PDB entry 6C9J | X-ray diffraction, 3.05 A resolution | chains B and C of the 3 polymer chains in the assembly

== Chain B ==
Protein: 5'-AMP-activated protein kinase subunit beta-1
From: Homo sapiens
UniProtKB: Q9Y478 (AAKB1_HUMAN); the construct has insertions or renumbered stretches relative to UniProt, so the offset changes along the chain: 68-171 = UniProt 68-171; 187-192 = UniProt 189-194; 195-270 = UniProt 195-270
Chain sequence (204 residues; numbered 67 to 270 plus 17 insertion-coded residues; 17 numbers in that range are skipped by the numbering (no residue carries them; nothing is unmodelled there); the number before each row is that of its first residue; a row labelled like 171A-171Q holds insertion residues (171A, then the next letters in order)):
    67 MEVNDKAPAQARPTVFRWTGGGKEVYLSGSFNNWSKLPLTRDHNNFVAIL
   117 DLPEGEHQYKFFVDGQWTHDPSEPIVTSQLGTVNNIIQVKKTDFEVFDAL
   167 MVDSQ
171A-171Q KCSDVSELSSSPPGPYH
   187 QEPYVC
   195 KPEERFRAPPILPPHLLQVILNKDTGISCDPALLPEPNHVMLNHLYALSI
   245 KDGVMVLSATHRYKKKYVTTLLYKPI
Not modelled in the structure: 67-73, 171A-171Q, 195-200
Differences from the reference sequence: expression tag (67); engineered mutation Asp108 (Ser in Q9Y478)
Residues lining bound ligands: R34 (5-{[6-chloro-5-(1-methyl-1H-indol-5-yl)-1H-benzimidazol-2-yl]oxy}-N-hydroxy-2-methylbenzamide): Val81, Arg83, Thr106, Arg107, Asp108, Asn111, Val113, Ile115
Swiss-Prot annotation at these positions:
  - modified residue: Ser96 (Phosphoserine), Ser101 (Phosphoserine), Thr148 (Phosphothreonine), Ser171K (Phosphoserine)
Reported in the primary citation:
  - specificity-determining residues: Thr106, Asn111 (proposed by the authors, not directly observed)

== Chain C ==
Protein: 5'-AMP-activated protein kinase subunit gamma-1
From: Homo sapiens
UniProtKB: P54619 (AAKG1_HUMAN); residues 0-324 here correspond to UniProt positions 1-325 (UniProt number = residue number + 1)
Chain sequence (325 residues; numbered 0 to 324; the number before each row is that of its first residue; numbering starts at 0):
     0 METVISSDSSPAVENEHPQETPESNNSVYTSFMKSHRCYDLIPTSSKLVV
    50 FDTSLQVKKAFFALVTNGVRAAPLWDSKKQSFVGMLTITDFINILHRYYK
   100 SALVQIYELEEHKIETWREVYLQDSFKPLVCISPNASLFDAVSSLIRNKI
   150 HRLPVIDPESGNTLYILTHKRILKFLKLFITEFPKPEFMSKSLEELQIGT
   200 YANIAMVRTTTPVYVALGIFVQHRVSALPVVDEKGRVVDIYSKFDVINLA
   250 AEKTYNNLDVSVTKALQHRSHYFEGVLKCYLHETLETIINRLVEAEVHRL
   300 VVVDENDVVKGIVSLSDILQALVLT
Not modelled in the structure: 0-24
Residues lining bound ligands: adenosine monophosphate (AMP): His150, Gly198, Thr199, Asn202, Ile203, Ala204, Arg223, Val224, Ser225, Ala226, Leu227, Pro228, Ile311, Ser313, Ser315, Asp316
Swiss-Prot annotation at these positions:
  - motif: Leu137 to Glu158 (AMPK pseudosubstrate)
  - binding site (ADP): Arg69, Met84 to Asp89, Val129, His150, Arg151, Lys169, Ser241 to Asp244, Arg268, Leu276, His297, Arg298
  - binding site (AMP): Arg69, Met84 to Asp89, Val129, His150, Arg151, Lys169, Thr199, Ala204, Ser225, Ala226, Ser241 to Asp244, Arg268, Leu276, His297, Arg298, Ser313 to Asp316
  - binding site (ATP): Arg69, Met84 to Asp89, Val129, His150, Arg151, Lys169, Ser241 to Asp244, Arg268, Leu276, His297, Arg298
  - modified residue: Ser260 (Phosphoserine), Thr262 (Phosphothreonine), Ser269 (Phosphoserine)

== Chain B / chain C interface ==
Contacting residue pairs (50):
  Ile214(B) - Ser44(C)
  Leu215(B) - Lys46(C)
  Asp224(B) - Arg170(C)  salt bridge
  Pro225(B) - Gly67(C)
  Ala226(B) - Ser45(C)
  Ala226(B) - Lys46(C)  hydrogen bond (backbone-backbone)
  Leu227(B) - Pro42(C)  hydrophobic
  Leu227(B) - Ser44(C)
  Leu228(B) - Ser44(C)  hydrogen bond (backbone-backbone)
  Leu228(B) - Ser45(C)
  Leu228(B) - Lys46(C)
  Pro229(B) - Ser44(C)  hydrogen bond (backbone-side chain)
  Asp246(B) - Lys58(C)  salt bridge
  Val248(B) - Leu54(C)  hydrophobic
  Tyr257(B) - Tyr38(C)  hydrophobic
  Tyr257(B) - Pro133(C)
  Tyr257(B) - Asp156(C)  hydrogen bond
  Lys258(B) - Tyr38(C)
  Lys259(B) - Tyr38(C)  hydrogen bond (backbone-side chain)
  Lys260(B) - Tyr38(C)
  Lys260(B) - Ile41(C)
  Lys260(B) - Pro42(C)
  Lys260(B) - Thr43(C)  hydrogen bond
  Tyr261(B) - Thr43(C)  hydrogen bond (backbone-backbone)
  Tyr261(B) - Ser44(C)
  Tyr261(B) - Ser45(C)  hydrogen bond (backbone-backbone)
  Val262(B) - Ser45(C)
  Val262(B) - Leu163(C)
  Thr263(B) - Ser45(C)  hydrogen bond (backbone-backbone)
  Thr263(B) - Lys46(C)
  Thr263(B) - Leu47(C)  hydrogen bond (backbone-backbone)
  Thr264(B) - Leu47(C)
  Leu265(B) - Lys46(C)
  Leu265(B) - Leu47(C)  hydrogen bond (backbone-backbone)
  Leu265(B) - Val48(C)
  Leu265(B) - Val49(C)  hydrogen bond (backbone-backbone)
  Leu265(B) - Asn66(C)
  Leu266(B) - Val49(C)
  Tyr267(B) - Val48(C)  hydrophobic
  Tyr267(B) - Val49(C)  hydrogen bond (backbone-backbone)
  Tyr267(B) - Phe50(C)  hydrophobic
  Tyr267(B) - Asp51(C)  hydrogen bond (backbone-backbone)
  Tyr267(B) - Leu54(C)  hydrophobic
  Tyr267(B) - Ala62(C)
  Tyr267(B) - Asn66(C)  hydrogen bond
  Lys268(B) - Asp51(C)  salt bridge
  Lys268(B) - Ser53(C)
  Lys268(B) - Ser76(C)  hydrogen bond
  Pro269(B) - Ser53(C)
  Pro269(B) - Leu54(C)  hydrophobic
Also at the interface, not in a pair above, chain B (25 interface residues in all): Glu230, Pro231

== Overview ==
25 residues of chain B and 23 residues of chain C are in contact; the contacts include 16 hydrogen bonds and 3
salt bridges. Among the polar pairs are Asp224(B)-Arg170(C), Asp246(B)-Lys58(C) and Lys268(B)-Asp51(C). Chain
B binds compound R34. Bound to chain C: adenosine monophosphate. The paper reports specificity determinants
Thr106(B) and Asn111(B).
Here chain B is 5'-AMP-activated protein kinase subunit beta-1 and chain C is 5'-AMP-activated protein kinase
subunit gamma-1, both from Homo sapiens. Entry 6C9J (AMP-activated protein kinase bound to pharmacological
activator R734) was determined by X-ray diffraction together with 6C9F, 6C9G and 6C9H from the same study.
